Entry 7NPS (electron microscopy, 3.81 A resolution); this record covers chains B3 and B6 of the 9 polymer chains in the assembly.

Chain B3 (and B6):
Protein: ESX-5 secretion system ATPase EccB5
Source organism: Mycobacterium tuberculosis (strain ATCC 25618 / H37Rv)
Notes: EC 3.6.-.-; chain B6 of this document is another copy of the same molecule, construct and numbering; everything in this record applies to it too
UniProtKB: P9WNQ9 (ECCB5_MYCTU); numbering as in UniProt (aligned over 1-506)
Chain sequence (506 residues; each row starts with the number of its first residue):
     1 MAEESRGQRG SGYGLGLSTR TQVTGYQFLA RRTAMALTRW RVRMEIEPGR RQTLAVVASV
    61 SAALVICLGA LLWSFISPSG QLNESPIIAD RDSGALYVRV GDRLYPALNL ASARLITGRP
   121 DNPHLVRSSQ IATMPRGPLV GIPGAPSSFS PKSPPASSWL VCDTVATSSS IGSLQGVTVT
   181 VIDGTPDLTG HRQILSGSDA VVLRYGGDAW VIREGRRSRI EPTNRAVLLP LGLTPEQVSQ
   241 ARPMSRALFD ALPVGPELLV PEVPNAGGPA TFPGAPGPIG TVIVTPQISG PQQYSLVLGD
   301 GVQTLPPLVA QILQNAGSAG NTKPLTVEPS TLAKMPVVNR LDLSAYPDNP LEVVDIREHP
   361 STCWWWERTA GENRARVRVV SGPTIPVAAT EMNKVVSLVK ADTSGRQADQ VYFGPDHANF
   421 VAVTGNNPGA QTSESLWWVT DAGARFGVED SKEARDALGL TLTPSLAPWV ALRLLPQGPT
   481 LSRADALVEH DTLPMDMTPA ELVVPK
Not modelled in the structure: 1-73, 168-174, 317-318, 425-432, 505-506 (chain B6: 1-73, 168-174, 497-506)
Disulfide bonds: Cys162-Cys363

Chain B3 / chain B6 interface:
Residue-residue contacts - 41 pairs, chain B3 then chain B6:
  Arg91(B3) - Leu125(B6)
  Asp92(B3) - Asn122(B6)  hydrogen bond (backbone-side chain)
  Ser93(B3) - Ser147(B6)  hydrogen bond (side chain-backbone)
  Ser93(B3) - Ser148(B6)  hydrogen bond
  Ala95(B3) - Ser147(B6)
  Arg103(B3) - Asn393(B6)
  Arg103(B3) - Val395(B6)
  Leu110(B3) - Ser93(B6)
  Asn122(B3) - Asp92(B6)  hydrogen bond (side chain-backbone)
  Thr133(B3) - Lys394(B6)  hydrogen bond (backbone-side chain)
  Pro135(B3) - Lys394(B6)
  Arg136(B3) - Asp441(B6)  salt bridge
  Pro138(B3) - Ser397(B6)
  Pro143(B3) - Met495(B6)
  Ser147(B3) - Ser93(B6)  hydrogen bond (backbone-side chain)
  Ser147(B3) - Ala95(B6)
  Ser148(B3) - Ser93(B6)  hydrogen bond
  Asn393(B3) - Asp102(B6)
  Asn393(B3) - Arg103(B6)
  Val395(B3) - Arg103(B6)  hydrogen bond (backbone-side chain)
  Val399(B3) - Glu489(B6)
  Val399(B3) - Asp491(B6)  hydrogen bond (backbone-side chain)
  Lys400(B3) - Asp491(B6)  hydrogen bond (backbone-side chain)
  Ala401(B3) - Asp491(B6)
  Gln407(B3) - Asp491(B6)  hydrogen bond
  Asp441(B3) - Arg136(B6)  salt bridge
  Ala442(B3) - Gly137(B6)
  Gln477(B3) - Thr492(B6)
  Asp491(B3) - Val399(B6)
  Thr492(B3) - Gln477(B6)
  Thr492(B3) - Gly478(B6)
  Asp496(B3) - His490(B6)  salt bridge
  Asp496(B3) - Pro494(B6)
  Pro499(B3) - Glu489(B6)
  Ala500(B3) - Val488(B6)
  Ala500(B3) - Glu489(B6)  hydrogen bond (backbone-backbone)
  Glu501(B3) - Glu489(B6)
  Leu502(B3) - Tyr105(B6)
  Leu502(B3) - Leu487(B6)
  Leu502(B3) - Glu489(B6)
  Val504(B3) - Val100(B6)  hydrophobic
Interface residues without a listed pair, chain B3 (47 interface residues in all): Asp102, Pro123, Ala132, Gly137, Ile142, Gly144, Lys394, Val396, Ser397, Leu398, Ala444, Glu489, Leu493, Pro494, Met495, Val503
Interface residues without a listed pair, chain B6 (48 interface residues in all): Asp90, Leu110, Ile116, Pro123, Thr133, Pro135, Pro138, Val140, Pro143, Gly144, Val396, Lys400, Gln407, Ala442, Ala444, Pro476, Pro479, Leu493, Asp496

In short:
47 residues of chain B3 face 48 of chain B6 across their interface, with 12 hydrogen bonds and 3 salt bridges.
Polar contacts include Arg136(B3)-Asp441(B6), Asp496(B3)-His490(B6) and Asp92(B3)-Asn122(B6).
Chain B3 and chain B6 are both ESX-5 secretion system ATPase EccB5 (Mycobacterium tuberculosis (strain ATCC
25618 / H37Rv)); the structure, Structure of the periplasmic assembly from the ESX-5 inner membrane complex,
C1 model, was determined by electron microscopy, deposited together with 7NP7, 7NPR, 7NPU, 7NPV and 7NPT.
